8UHE - chains K and P of the 19 polymer chains in the assembly; structure by electron microscopy, 2.78 A resolution.

[Chain K]
Protein: ApcE2
Source organism: Synechococcus sp. PCC 7335
UniProt: B4WKI6 (B4WKI6_SYNS7); residue numbers follow UniProt; this construct covers 1-783
Chain sequence (783 residues; row label = number of the first residue in the row):
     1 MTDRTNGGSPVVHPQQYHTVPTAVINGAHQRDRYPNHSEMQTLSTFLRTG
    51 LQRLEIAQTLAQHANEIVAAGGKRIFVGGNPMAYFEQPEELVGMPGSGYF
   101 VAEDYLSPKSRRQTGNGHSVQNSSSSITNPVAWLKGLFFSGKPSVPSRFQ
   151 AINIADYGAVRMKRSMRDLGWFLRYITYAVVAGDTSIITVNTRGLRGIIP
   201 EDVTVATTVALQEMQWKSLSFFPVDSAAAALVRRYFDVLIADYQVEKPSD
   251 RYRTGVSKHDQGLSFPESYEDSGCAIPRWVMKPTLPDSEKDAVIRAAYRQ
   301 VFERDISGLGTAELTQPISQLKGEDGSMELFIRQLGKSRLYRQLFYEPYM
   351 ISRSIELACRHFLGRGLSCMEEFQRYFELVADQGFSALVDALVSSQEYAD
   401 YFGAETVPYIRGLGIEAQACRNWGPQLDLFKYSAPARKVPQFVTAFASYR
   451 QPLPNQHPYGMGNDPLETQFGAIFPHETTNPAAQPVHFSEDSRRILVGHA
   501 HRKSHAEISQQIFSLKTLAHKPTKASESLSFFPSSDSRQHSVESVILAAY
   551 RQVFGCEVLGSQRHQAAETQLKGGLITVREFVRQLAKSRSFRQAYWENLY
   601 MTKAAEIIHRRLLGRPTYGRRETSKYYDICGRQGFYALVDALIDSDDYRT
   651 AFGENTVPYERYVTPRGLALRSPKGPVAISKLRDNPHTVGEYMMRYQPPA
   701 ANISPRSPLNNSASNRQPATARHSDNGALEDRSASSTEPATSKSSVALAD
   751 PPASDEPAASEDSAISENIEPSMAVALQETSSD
Not modelled in the structure: 1-2, 72-148, 516-538, 696-783
Small-molecule neighbours:
  - phycocyanobilin (CYC), molecule 1: Pro14, Gln261, Leu263, Phe265, Tyr269, Leu413, Ala417, Gln418, Ala419, Cys420, Trp423
  - phycocyanobilin (CYC), molecule 2: Gln316, Ser319, Gln320, Lys322, Gly323
  - phycocyanobilin (CYC), molecule 3: Met350, Ile351, Ser352, Met370, Phe373, Gln374, Phe377, Val443
  - phycocyanobilin (CYC), molecule 4: Tyr459, Glu490, Tyr600, Met601, Thr602, Arg620, Thr623, Ser624, Tyr627
  - phycocyanobilin (CYC), molecule 5: Thr468, Gln469, Phe470, Gly471, Ile473, Cys556
  - phycocyanobilin (CYC), molecule 6: Ile495, Leu496, Val497, Gly498, His501, Arg502
  - phycocyanobilin (CYC), molecule 7: Arg683, His687, Thr688, Val689
  - mesobiliverdin IX(alpha) (M1V): Tyr157, Arg164, Ser165, Arg167, Asp168, Leu169, Trp171, Phe172, Tyr175, Asn191, Thr192, Leu195, Ile198, Ile199, Pro200, Val203, Thr207
From the paper describing this entry:
  - conformationally variable residues (order/disorder transition): Lys516 to Arg538
  - binding site for mesobiliverdin IX(alpha): Phe172

[Chain P]
Protein: ApcB2
Source organism: Synechococcus sp. PCC 7335
UniProt: B4WKI8 (B4WKI8_SYNS7); residues 1-161 here = UniProt positions 1-161
Chain sequence (161 residues; each row starts with the number of its first residue):
     1 MQDAITTLINTSDAQGKYLDDSSLDTLQEYFRSGDLRAKAAMTISANAST
    51 IVTKTVAKSLLYTDITGPGGNMYTCRRYAACIRDMDFFLRYGTYAMLAGD
   101 ASILDERVLNGLKETYNSLGVPVGATIRAVQAMKEVVNDMLGAEAGKEVG
   151 YYFDHICSGLS
Covalently attached groups: phycocyanobilin (CYC) linked to Cys81
Modified / non-standard residues: Asn71 (N-methyl asparagine; MEN)
Small-molecule neighbours:
  - phycocyanobilin (CYC), molecule 1: Leu60, Ile65, Asn71, Met72, Arg77, Ala80, Arg83, Asp84, Met85, Phe87, Phe88, Tyr91, Arg107, Val108, Leu112, Thr115, Tyr116, Leu119, Val121, Pro122, Ala125, Thr126, Ala129
  - phycocyanobilin (CYC), molecule 2: Leu61, Tyr62, Thr66, Met72, Tyr73, Thr74, Cys75, Tyr78
From the paper describing this entry:
  - binding site for phycocyanobilin: Phe87

[How chain K and chain P interact]
Pairs across the interface - 53 pairs, chain K then chain P:
  Asn6(K) with Asn117(P), hydrogen bond (side chain-backbone)
  Gly8(K) with Asn117(P)
  Ser9(K) with Asn117(P)
  Val11(K) with Val123(P), hydrophobic; Ile127(P), hydrophobic; Ser161(P)
  Pro458(K) with Ser118(P)
  Tyr459(K) with Glu114(P); Thr115(P)
  Gly460(K) with Glu114(P); Ser118(P)
  Met461(K) with Glu114(P), hydrogen bond (backbone-side chain)
  Gly462(K) with Glu114(P)
  His476(K) with Asn110(P)
  Glu477(K) with Leu109(P); Asn110(P); Gly111(P), hydrogen bond (side chain-backbone); Leu112(P); Lys113(P), hydrogen bond (side chain-backbone); Glu114(P), hydrogen bond (side chain-backbone)
  Ala483(K) with Glu114(P)
  Gln484(K) with Glu114(P)
  Pro485(K) with Asn117(P); Ser118(P)
  Val486(K) with Ser118(P), hydrogen bond (backbone-side chain)
  His487(K) with Ser118(P), hydrogen bond (side chain-backbone); Leu119(P)
  Trp596(K) with Arg107(P), hydrogen bond (backbone-side chain)
  Glu597(K) with Glu106(P); Arg107(P)
  Asn598(K) with Met1(P); Glu106(P), hydrogen bond
  Leu599(K) with Glu106(P); Arg107(P), hydrogen bond (backbone-side chain)
  Tyr600(K) with Glu106(P), hydrogen bond (backbone-backbone); Arg107(P); Val108(P); Asn110(P); Gly111(P); Leu112(P); Thr115(P), hydrogen bond
  Met601(K) with Tyr91(P); Arg107(P)
  Lys603(K) with Asn110(P), hydrogen bond
  Arg620(K) with Leu119(P)
  Tyr627(K) with Arg83(P); Asp84(P), hydrogen bond; Phe87(P)
  Asp628(K) with Arg83(P)
  Gly631(K) with Phe87(P); Arg90(P), hydrogen bond (backbone-side chain)
  Arg632(K) with Arg83(P); Asp86(P), salt bridge
Other interface residues (no listed pair), chain K (29 interface residues in all): Ala604
Other interface residues (no listed pair), chain P (25 interface residues in all): Gly124, Leu160

[In short]
29 residues of chain K face 25 of chain P across their interface, with 15 hydrogen bonds and 1 salt bridge.
Among the polar pairs are Arg632(K)-Asp86(P), Asn6(K)-Asn117(P) and Met461(K)-Glu114(P). The paper reports a
binding site for mesobiliverdin IX(alpha) at Phe172(K); a binding site for phycocyanobilin at Phe87(P).
Here chain K is ApcE2 and chain P is ApcB2, both from Synechococcus sp. PCC 7335. Entry 8UHE (Structure of the
far-red light-absorbing allophycocyanin core expressed during FaRLiP) was determined by electron microscopy,
deposited together with 8UHI.
